Entry 3BFU (X-ray diffraction, 1.95 A resolution); this record covers chain A.

== Chain A ==
Molecule: Glutamate receptor 2
Source organism: Rattus norvegicus
UniProtKB: P19491 (GRIA2_RAT); the construct has insertions or renumbered stretches relative to UniProt, so the offset changes along the chain: 3-117 = UniProt 413-527; 120-263 = UniProt 653-796
Chain sequence (263 residues; row label = number of the first residue in the row):
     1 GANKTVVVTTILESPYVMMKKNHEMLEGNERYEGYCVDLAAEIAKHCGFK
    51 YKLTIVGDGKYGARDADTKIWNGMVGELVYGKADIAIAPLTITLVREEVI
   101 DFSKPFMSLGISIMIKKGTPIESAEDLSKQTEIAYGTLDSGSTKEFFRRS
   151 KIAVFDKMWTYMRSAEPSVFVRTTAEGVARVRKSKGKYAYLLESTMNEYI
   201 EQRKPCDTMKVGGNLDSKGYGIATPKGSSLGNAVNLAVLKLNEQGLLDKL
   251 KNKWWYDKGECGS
Unresolved in the structure: 263
Disulfide bonds: Cys206-Cys261
Construct notes: expression tag (1-2); linker (118-119)
Residues lining bound ligands: R2P ((2R)-2-amino-3-(4-hydroxy-1,2,5-thiadiazol-3-yl)propanoic acid): Glu13, Tyr61, Pro89, Leu90, Thr91, Arg96, Leu138, Gly141, Ser142, Thr143, Thr174, Leu192, Glu193, Met196, Tyr220
Curated features (UniProtKB/Swiss-Prot):
  - binding site (L-glutamate): Pro89, Thr91, Arg96, Ser142, Thr143, Glu193
  - site: Arg64 (Interaction with the cone snail toxin Con-ikot-ikot), Ile121 (Crucial to convey clamshell closure to channel opening), Arg148 (Interaction with the cone snail toxin Con-ikot-ikot), Lys240 (Interaction with the cone snail toxin Con-ikot-ikot)
  - glycosylation: Asn3 (N-linked (GlcNAc...) asparagine)
  - modified residue (Phosphoserine): Ser150, Ser184

== Summary ==
Ligands of chain A: compound R2P. From UniProt: 6 L-glutamate-binding residues.
Chain A is Glutamate receptor 2 (Rattus norvegicus); the structure, Structure of the ligand-binding core of
GluR2 in complex with the agonist (R)-TDPA at 1.95 A ..., was determined by X-ray diffraction together with
3BFT from the same study.
